9URH - chains A and B; structure by X-ray diffraction, 1.82 A resolution.

[Chain A]
Molecule: CUGBP Elav-like family member 2
From: Homo sapiens
Reference sequence: O95319 (CELF2_HUMAN); residues 1-176 here correspond to UniProt positions 36-211 (UniProt number = residue number + 35)
Amino-acid sequence (180 residues; each row starts with the number of its first residue; numbers below 1 keep their minus sign (Gly-3 is residue -3)):
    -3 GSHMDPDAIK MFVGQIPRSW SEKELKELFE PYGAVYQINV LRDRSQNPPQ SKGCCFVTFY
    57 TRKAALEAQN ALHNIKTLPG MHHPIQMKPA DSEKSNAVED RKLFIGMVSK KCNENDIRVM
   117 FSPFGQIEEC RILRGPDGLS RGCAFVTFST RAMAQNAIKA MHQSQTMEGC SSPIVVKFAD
Unresolved in the structure: -3 to -1
Sequence notes: expression tag (-3 to 0)

[Chain B]
Molecule: 6-nt DNA strand
Sequence (6 nucleotides; numbered 0 to 5; the number before each row is that of its first residue; numbering starts at 0):
     0 CTGGTC
Unresolved in the structure: 0
Metal / ion sites: Mg2+ near DT1 (its only coordinating residue here)

[How chain A and chain B interact]
Residue-residue contacts - 25 pairs, chain A then chain B:
  Lys98(A) with DC5(B), hydrogen bond to the base
  Phe100(A) with DG3(B), base contact; DT4(B), stacking on the base
  Gly102(A) with DG3(B), base contact
  Met103(A) with DG2(B), phosphate contact; DG3(B), hydrogen bond to the base
  Lys106(A) with DT1(B), salt bridge to the phosphate
  Arg127(A) with DC5(B), sugar contact
  Leu129(A) with DT4(B), sugar contact; DC5(B), sugar contact
  Arg137(A) with DG3(B), hydrogen bond to the phosphate; DT4(B), salt bridge to the phosphate
  Gly138(A) with DG3(B), base contact
  Cys139(A) with DG3(B), base contact
  Phe141(A) with DT4(B), sugar contact; DC5(B), sugar contact
  Ser167(A) with DG2(B), hydrogen bond to the phosphate
  Ser168(A) with DG2(B), hydrogen bond to the base
  Val171(A) with DG2(B), base contact; DG3(B), base contact
  Lys173(A) with DT4(B), hydrogen bond to the base
  Ala175(A) with DT4(B), base contact; DC5(B), base contact
  Asp176(A) with DT4(B), hydrogen bond to the base; DC5(B), hydrogen bond to the base

[Summary]
Chain A and chain B form an interface of 17 and 5 residues respectively, with 8 hydrogen bonds, 2 salt bridges
and 1 aromatic stacking contact. Polar contacts include Lys98(A)-DC5(B), Met103(A)-DG3(B) and
Ser168(A)-DG2(B).
Here chain A is CUGBP Elav-like family member 2 (Homo sapiens) and chain B is a 6-nt DNA strand. Entry 9URH
(Structural insight into DNA recognition by RRM1+2 domain of human ETR-3 protein) was determined by X-ray
diffraction.
